Entry 7S0B (X-ray diffraction, 2.90 A resolution); this record covers chains A and B of the 3 polymer chains in the assembly.

Chain A:
Protein: N-612-056 Fab Heavy Chain
From: Homo sapiens
Notes: antibody fragment or engineered binder
Sequence (228 residues; each row starts with the number of its first residue):
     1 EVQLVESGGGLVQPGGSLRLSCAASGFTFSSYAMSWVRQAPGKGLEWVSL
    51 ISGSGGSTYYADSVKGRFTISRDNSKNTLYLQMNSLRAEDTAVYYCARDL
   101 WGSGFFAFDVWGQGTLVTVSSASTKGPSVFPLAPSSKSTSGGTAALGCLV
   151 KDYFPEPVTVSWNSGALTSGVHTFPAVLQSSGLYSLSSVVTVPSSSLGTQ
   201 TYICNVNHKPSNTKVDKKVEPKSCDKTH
Disordered / not traced: 136-139, 223-228
Disulfide bonds: Cys-22/Cys-96, Cys-148/Cys-204

Chain B:
Protein: N-612-056 Light Chain
From: Homo sapiens
Sequence (214 residues; row label = number of the first residue in the row):
     1 DIQMTQSPSSLSASVGDRVTITCQASQDISNYLNWYQQKPGKAPKLLIYD
    51 ASNLETGVPSRFSGSGSGTDFTFTISSLQPEDIATYYCQQDAGTPLTFGQ
   101 GTKVEIKRTVAAPSVFIFPPSDEQLKSGTASVVCLLNNFYPREAKVQWKV
   151 DNALQSGNSQESVTEQDSKDSTYSLSSTLTLSKADYEKHKVYACEVTHQG
   201 LSSPVTKSFNRGEC
Disordered / not traced: 214
Disulfide bonds: Cys-23/Cys-88, Cys-134/Cys-194

Interface between chain A and chain B:
Pairs across the interface - 69 pairs, chain A then chain B:
  Gln-39(A) / Gln-38(B)  hydrogen bond
  Gln-39(A) / Tyr-87(B)  hydrogen bond
  Lys-43(A) / Tyr-87(B)  hydrogen bond (backbone-side chain)
  Gly-44(A) / Tyr-87(B)
  Leu-45(A) / Tyr-87(B)  hydrophobic
  Leu-45(A) / Phe-98(B)
  Trp-47(A) / Pro-95(B)  hydrophobic
  Trp-47(A) / Leu-96(B)
  Trp-47(A) / Phe-98(B)
  Tyr-95(A) / Gln-38(B)  hydrogen bond
  Tyr-95(A) / Ala-43(B)  hydrophobic
  Leu-100(A) / Tyr-49(B)  hydrophobic
  Trp-101(A) / Tyr-49(B)
  Phe-105(A) / Asp-91(B)
  Phe-105(A) / Thr-94(B)
  Phe-106(A) / Asp-91(B)
  Ala-107(A) / Asn-34(B)
  Ala-107(A) / Tyr-36(B)
  Ala-107(A) / Leu-46(B)  hydrophobic
  Ala-107(A) / Tyr-49(B)  hydrophobic
  Ala-107(A) / Asp-91(B)
  Phe-108(A) / Tyr-36(B)  hydrogen bond (backbone-side chain)
  Phe-108(A) / Leu-46(B)
  Phe-108(A) / Gln-89(B)
  Phe-108(A) / Leu-96(B)  hydrophobic
  Phe-108(A) / Phe-98(B)  hydrophobic
  Asp-109(A) / Leu-46(B)
  Asp-109(A) / Glu-55(B)
  Trp-111(A) / Tyr-36(B)  hydrophobic
  Trp-111(A) / Pro-44(B)
  Gly-112(A) / Ala-43(B)
  Phe-130(A) / Ser-121(B)
  Phe-130(A) / Gln-124(B)
  Phe-130(A) / Ser-127(B)
  Pro-131(A) / Ser-121(B)
  Pro-131(A) / Glu-123(B)
  Leu-132(A) / Phe-118(B)  hydrophobic
  Leu-132(A) / Val-133(B)  hydrophobic
  Ala-133(A) / Phe-118(B)
  Pro-134(A) / Phe-118(B)  hydrophobic
  Ser-140(A) / Phe-116(B)
  Thr-143(A) / Phe-116(B)
  Ala-145(A) / Phe-116(B)  hydrophobic
  Ala-145(A) / Phe-118(B)
  Ala-145(A) / Leu-135(B)  hydrophobic
  Leu-146(A) / Phe-118(B)
  Leu-149(A) / Ser-131(B)
  Lys-151(A) / Ser-131(B)
  His-172(A) / Asn-137(B)  hydrogen bond
  His-172(A) / Asn-138(B)
  His-172(A) / Asp-167(B)  salt bridge
  His-172(A) / Ser-174(B)  hydrogen bond
  Phe-174(A) / Ser-162(B)
  Phe-174(A) / Thr-164(B)
  Phe-174(A) / Ser-174(B)
  Phe-174(A) / Leu-175(B)
  Phe-174(A) / Ser-176(B)
  Pro-175(A) / Ser-162(B)  hydrogen bond (backbone-side chain)
  Pro-175(A) / Val-163(B)
  Val-177(A) / Glu-161(B)
  Val-177(A) / Ser-162(B)
  Leu-178(A) / Gln-160(B)
  Gln-179(A) / Gln-160(B)
  Ser-187(A) / Ser-176(B)
  Ser-187(A) / Thr-178(B)
  Val-189(A) / Leu-135(B)  hydrophobic
  Thr-191(A) / Asn-137(B)
  Lys-222(A) / Asp-122(B)  salt bridge
  Lys-222(A) / Glu-213(B)
Other interface residues (no listed pair), chain A (41 interface residues in all): Val-37, Glu-46, Asp-62, Ala-144, Thr-173
Other interface residues (no listed pair), chain B (44 interface residues in all): Asp-1, Lys-42, Gln-100, Val-115, Thr-129, Lys-207

Overview:
41 residues of chain A face 44 of chain B across their interface, with 8 hydrogen bonds and 2 salt bridges.
Polar contacts include His-172(A)/Asp-167(B), Lys-222(A)/Asp-122(B) and Gln-39(A)/Gln-38(B).
Chain A is N-612-056 Fab Heavy Chain and chain B is N-612-056 Light Chain, both from Homo sapiens; the
structure, Structure of the SARS-CoV-2 RBD in complex with neutralizing antibody N-612-056, was determined by
X-ray diffraction together with 7S0E from the same study.
